7OUF - chains I and B of the 10 polymer chains in the assembly; structure by electron microscopy, 3.00 A resolution.

[Chain I]
Molecule: 30-nt DNA strand
Sequence (30 nucleotides; each row starts with the number of its first residue):
     1 ACTGTGTTTG GCGCTTCTCT CCCGGAGAGA
Disordered / not traced: 22-30

[Chain B]
Molecule: Integrase
From: Simian T-lymphotropic virus 1
UniProtKB: Q4QY51 (Q4QY51_9STL1); residues -2 to 297 here correspond to UniProt positions 597-896 (UniProt number = residue number + 599)
Chain sequence (301 residues; each row starts with the number of its first residue; numbers below 1 keep their minus sign (Gly-3 is residue -3)):
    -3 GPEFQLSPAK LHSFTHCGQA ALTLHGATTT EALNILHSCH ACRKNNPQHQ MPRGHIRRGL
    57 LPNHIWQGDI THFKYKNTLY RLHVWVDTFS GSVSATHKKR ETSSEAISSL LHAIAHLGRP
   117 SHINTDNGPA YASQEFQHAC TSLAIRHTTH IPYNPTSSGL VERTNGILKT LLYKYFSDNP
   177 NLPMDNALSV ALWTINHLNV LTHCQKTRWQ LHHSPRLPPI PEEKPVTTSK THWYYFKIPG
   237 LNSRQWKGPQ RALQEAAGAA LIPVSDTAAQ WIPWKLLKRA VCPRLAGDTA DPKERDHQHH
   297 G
Disordered / not traced: -3 to 2, 281-297
Construct notes: expression tag (-3, -1 to 0); engineered mutation Glu219 (Ala818 in Q4QY51)
Ion coordination: Zn2+: His8, His12, Cys35, Cys38; Mg2+ site 1: Asp65, Asp122; Mg2+ site 2: Asp65, Glu158 (together with 1L0)
Small-molecule neighbours: 1L0: Asp65, Ile66, Asp122, Asn123, Pro148, Tyr149, Pro151, Thr152, Ser154, Glu158, Asn161
From the paper describing this entry:
  - Mg2+ coordination: Asp65, Asp122, Glu158
  - mutagenesis - P214D, A219E: increased binding to Isoform 3 of PC4 and SFRS1-interacting protein, Isoform Gamma-1 of Serine/threonine-protein phosphatase 2A 56 kDa regulatory subunit gamma isoform

[Interface between chain I and chain B]
Contacting residue pairs (12; chain I residue first):
  DT7(I) - Gln44(B)  hydrogen bond to the base
  DT8(I) - Asn42(B)  hydrogen bond to the phosphate
  DT8(I) - Gln44(B)  hydrogen bond to the sugar
  DT9(I) - Cys38(B)  phosphate contact
  DT9(I) - Arg39(B)  salt bridge to the phosphate
  DT9(I) - Asn42(B)  phosphate contact
  DT9(I) - Gln44(B)  sugar contact
  DT9(I) - Gln46(B)  phosphate contact
  DT9(I) - Lys274(B)  salt bridge to the phosphate
  DG10(I) - Arg39(B)  salt bridge to the phosphate
  DG10(I) - His45(B)  phosphate contact
  DG10(I) - Gln46(B)  phosphate contact
Interface residues without a listed pair, chain I (5 interface residues in all): DG6
Interface residues without a listed pair, chain B (8 interface residues in all): Arg275

[Summary]
5 residues of chain I face 8 of chain B across their interface; the contacts include 3 hydrogen bonds and 3
salt bridges. Among the polar pairs are DT7(I)-Gln44(B), DT8(I)-Gln44(B) and DT8(I)-Asn42(B). The paper
reports that P214D and A219E of chain B increase binding to Isoform 3 of PC4 and SFRS1-interacting protein,
Isoform Gamma-1 of Serine/threonine-protein phosphatase 2A 56 kDa regulatory subunit gamma isoform; Mg2+
coordination by Asp65(B), Asp122(B) and Glu158(B).
Chain I is a 30-nt DNA strand and chain B is Integrase (Simian T-lymphotropic virus 1); the structure,
Structure of the STLV intasome:B56 complex bound to the strand-transfer inhibitor XZ450, was determined by
electron microscopy together with 7OUG and 7OUH from the same study.
